Entry 1CPE (X-ray diffraction, 2.20 A resolution); this record covers chain A.

== Chain A ==
Molecule: Cytochrome C peroxidase
Organism: Saccharomyces cerevisiae
Notes: EC 1.11.1.5
UniProt: P00431 (CCPR_YEAST); residues 1-294 here correspond to UniProt positions 68-361 (UniProt number = residue number + 67)
Chain sequence (296 residues; each row starts with the number of its first residue; numbers below 1 keep their minus sign (Met-1 is residue -1)):
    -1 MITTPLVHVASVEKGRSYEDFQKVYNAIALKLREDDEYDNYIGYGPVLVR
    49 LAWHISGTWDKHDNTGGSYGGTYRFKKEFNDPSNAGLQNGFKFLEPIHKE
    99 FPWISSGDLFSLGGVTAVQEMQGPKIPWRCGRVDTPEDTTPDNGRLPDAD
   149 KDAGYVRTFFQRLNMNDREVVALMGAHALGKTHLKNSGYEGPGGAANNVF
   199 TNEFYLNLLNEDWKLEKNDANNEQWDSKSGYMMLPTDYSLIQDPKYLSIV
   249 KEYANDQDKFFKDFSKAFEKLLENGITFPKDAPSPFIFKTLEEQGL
Unresolved in the structure: -1 to 3
Differences from the reference sequence: conflict Ile53 (Thr120 in P00431), Gly152 (Asp219 in P00431), Gly191 (Trp258 in P00431)
Ion coordination: heme Fe near His175 (its only coordinating residue here); K+: His175, Leu177, Lys179
Small-molecule neighbours: heme (HEM): Pro44, Val45, Val47, Arg48, Trp51, Pro145, Asp146, Ala147, Val154, Phe158, Leu171, Met172, Ala174, His175, Leu177, Gly178, Lys179, Thr180, His181, Asn184, Ser185, Tyr187, Leu232, Thr234, Phe262, Phe266
Curated features (UniProtKB/Swiss-Prot):
  - active site: His52 (Proton acceptor)
  - binding site (heme b): His175
  - site: Arg48 (Transition state stabilizer)
  - modified residue: Tyr153 (Phosphotyrosine)

== Summary ==
Ligands of chain A: heme. His175, Leu177 and Lys179 coordinate K+. From UniProt: active-site residue His52 and
heme b-binding residue His175.
Chain A is Cytochrome C peroxidase (Saccharomyces cerevisiae); the structure, A cation binding motif
stabilizes the compound I radical of cytochrome C peroxidase, was determined by X-ray diffraction together
with 1CPD, 1CPF and 1CPG from the same study.
